PDB entry 9FST | X-ray diffraction, 2.75 A resolution | chains H and I of the 28 polymer chains in the assembly

== Chain H ==
Protein: Proteasome subunit beta type-2
Source organism: Saccharomyces cerevisiae
Notes: EC 3.4.25.1
UniProt: P25043 (PSB2_YEAST); residues 1-232 here correspond to UniProt positions 30-261 (UniProt number = residue number + 29)
Chain sequence (232 residues; row label = number of the first residue in the row):
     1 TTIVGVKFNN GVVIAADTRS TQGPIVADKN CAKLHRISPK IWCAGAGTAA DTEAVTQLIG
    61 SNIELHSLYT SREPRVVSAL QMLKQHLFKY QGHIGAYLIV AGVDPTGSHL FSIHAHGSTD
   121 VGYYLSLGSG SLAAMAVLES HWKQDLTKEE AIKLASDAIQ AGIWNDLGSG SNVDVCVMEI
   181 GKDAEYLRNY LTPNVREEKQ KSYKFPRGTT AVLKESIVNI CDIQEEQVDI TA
Not modelled in the structure: 227-232
Residues lining bound ligands: epoxyketone inhibitor LU-001i (A1IF8; azanylidene-[2-[[(2S)-1-[(2S)-2-[[(2S)-1-[[(1S)-2-cyclohexyl-1-[(2R,3S,6R,7S)-3-methanoyl-2,6-dimethyl-6,7-bis(oxidanyl)-1,4-oxazepan-7-yl]ethyl]amino]-1-oxidanylidene-hexan-2-yl]carbamoyl]-4,4-bis(fluoranyl)pyrrolidin-1-yl]-1-oxidanylidene-propan-2-yl]amino]-2-oxidanylidene-ethyl]imino-azanium): His114, His116, Ser118

== Chain I ==
Protein: Proteasome subunit beta type-3
Source organism: Saccharomyces cerevisiae
UniProt: P25451 (PSB3_YEAST); residues 0-204 here correspond to UniProt positions 1-205 (UniProt number = residue number + 1)
Chain sequence (205 residues; row label = number of the first residue in the row; numbering starts at 0):
     0 MSDPSSINGG IVVAMTGKDC VAIACDLRLG SQSLGVSNKF EKIFHYGHVF LGITGLATDV
    60 TTLNEMFRYK TNLYKLKEER AIEPETFTQL VSSSLYERRF GPYFVGPVVA GINSKSGKPF
   120 IAGFDLIGCI DEAKDFIVSG TASDQLFGMC ESLYEPNLEP EDLFETISQA LLNAADRDAL
   180 SGWGAVVYII KKDEVVKRYL KMRQD
Not modelled in the structure: 0
Ion coordination: Mg2+ site 1: Ala174, Asp177, Ser180; Mg2+ site 2: Asp204 (shared with 3 residues of chain Y)

== Interface between chain H and chain I ==
Residue-residue contacts (59; chain H residue first):
  Ile25(H) - Asp143(I)
  Ile25(H) - Phe146(I)  hydrophobic
  Val26(H) - Phe146(I)
  Ala27(H) - Asp130(I)
  Ala27(H) - Phe146(I)  hydrophobic
  Asp28(H) - Asp130(I)
  Asp28(H) - Glu131(I)
  Lys29(H) - Glu150(I)  salt bridge
  Thr48(H) - Ile126(I)
  Ala49(H) - Cys128(I)  hydrophobic
  Ala50(H) - Tyr95(I)
  Ala50(H) - Ile126(I)  hydrophobic
  Ala50(H) - Cys128(I)
  Asp51(H) - Tyr95(I)  hydrogen bond
  Asp51(H) - Arg98(I)  salt bridge
  Ala54(H) - Tyr95(I)
  Tyr90(H) - Phe99(I)  hydrophobic
  His93(H) - Arg98(I)  hydrogen bond (backbone-side chain)
  His93(H) - Phe99(I)
  Arg196(H) - Glu150(I)  salt bridge
  Lys199(H) - Glu150(I)  hydrogen bond (side chain-backbone)
  Lys199(H) - Ser151(I)
  Ser202(H) - Glu154(I)  hydrogen bond
  Tyr203(H) - Ser151(I)
  Tyr203(H) - Leu152(I)  hydrophobic
  Lys204(H) - Asp161(I)  salt bridge
  Phe205(H) - Leu152(I)  hydrophobic
  Phe205(H) - Gln168(I)
  Arg207(H) - Glu158(I)
  Arg207(H) - Glu160(I)
  Arg207(H) - Asp161(I)  salt bridge
  Gly208(H) - Glu164(I)
  Thr209(H) - Glu164(I)  hydrogen bond (backbone-side chain)
  Thr209(H) - Gln168(I)
  Thr210(H) - Glu164(I)  hydrogen bond
  Thr210(H) - Ser167(I)
  Thr210(H) - Gln168(I)  hydrogen bond
  Thr210(H) - Leu199(I)
  Ala211(H) - Leu199(I)
  Ala211(H) - Lys200(I)  hydrogen bond (backbone-backbone)
  Val212(H) - Phe163(I)  hydrophobic
  Val212(H) - Tyr198(I)
  Leu213(H) - Tyr198(I)  hydrogen bond (backbone-backbone)
  Leu213(H) - Leu199(I)
  Leu213(H) - Lys200(I)
  Lys214(H) - Lys196(I)
  Lys214(H) - Arg197(I)
  Lys214(H) - Tyr198(I)  hydrogen bond (backbone-backbone)
  Glu215(H) - Lys196(I)
  Glu215(H) - Arg197(I)  salt bridge
  Ser216(H) - Val195(I)
  Ser216(H) - Lys196(I)  hydrogen bond (backbone-backbone)
  Ile217(H) - Val194(I)
  Val218(H) - His44(I)
  Val218(H) - Val194(I)  hydrogen bond (backbone-backbone)
  Val218(H) - Lys196(I)
  Ile220(H) - Gly46(I)
  Ile220(H) - Val194(I)  hydrophobic
  Asp222(H) - Lys74(I)  salt bridge
Other interface residues (no listed pair), chain H (36 interface residues in all): Gln22, Ile94, Pro206, Asn219
Other interface residues (no listed pair), chain I (39 interface residues in all): His47, Phe49, Asp124, Thr165, Leu171, Tyr187, Lys191, Asp192, Glu193

== Summary ==
36 residues of chain H and 39 residues of chain I are in contact, with 12 hydrogen bonds and 7 salt bridges.
Among the polar pairs are Lys29(H)-Glu150(I), Asp51(H)-Arg98(I) and Arg196(H)-Glu150(I). Chain H binds
epoxyketone inhibitor LU-001i. Ala174(I), Asp177(I) and Ser180(I) coordinate Mg2+ site 1.
Here chain H is Proteasome subunit beta type-2 and chain I is Proteasome subunit beta type-3, both from
Saccharomyces cerevisiae. Entry 9FST (Yeast 20S proteasome with human beta1i (1-51) in complex with
epoxyketone inhibitor LU-001i) was determined by X-ray diffraction, deposited together with 9FRW, 9FSU, 9FSV,
9FT0 and 9FT1.
